PDB entry 1UGY | X-ray diffraction, 2.40 A resolution | chains A and B of the 8 polymer chains in the assembly

Chain A:
Name: Agglutinin alpha chain
Source organism: Artocarpus integer
UniProtKB: P18670 (LECA_ARTIN); numbering as in UniProt (aligned over 1-133)
Chain sequence (133 residues; row label = number of the first residue in the row):
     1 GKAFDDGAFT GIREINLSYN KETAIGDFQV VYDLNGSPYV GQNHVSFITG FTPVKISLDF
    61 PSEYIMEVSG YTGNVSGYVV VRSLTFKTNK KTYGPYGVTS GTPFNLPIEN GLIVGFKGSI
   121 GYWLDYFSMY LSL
Swiss-Prot annotation at these positions:
  - region: Val68 to Asn89 (IgA-binding)
  - glycosylation (N-linked (GlcNAc...) asparagine): Asn43, Asn74
  - natural variant: Met66 (M66D; M66V)
From the paper describing this entry:
  - binding site for alpha-D-galactopyranose: Gly1, Tyr78, Tyr122, Trp123, Asp125
  - binding site for alpha-D-glucopyranose: Tyr78, Tyr122
  - conformationally variable residues (side-chain flip): Tyr122
  - specificity-determining residues: Tyr122 (proposed by the authors, not directly observed)
  - specificity-determining residues: Tyr78, Trp123 (from molecular simulation)

Chain B:
Name: Agglutinin beta-3 chain
Source organism: Artocarpus integer
UniProtKB: P18673 (LEC3_ARTIN); residue numbers follow UniProt; this construct covers 1-20
Chain sequence (20 residues; row label = number of the first residue in the row):
     1 DEQSGISQTV IVGPWGAKSS
Disordered / not traced: 1-2, 19-20
Sequence notes: conflict Ser19 (Val in P18673)

Chain A / chain B interface:
Residue-residue contacts (29; chain A residue first):
  Ala8(A) - Thr9(B)
  Thr72(A) - Gly16(B)
  Val79(A) - Gly16(B)
  Val79(A) - Ala17(B)
  Val81(A) - Trp15(B)
  Phe104(A) - Trp15(B)
  Leu106(A) - Val12(B)  hydrophobic
  Asp125(A) - Gly16(B)
  Asp125(A) - Ala17(B)  hydrogen bond (backbone-backbone)
  Tyr126(A) - Pro14(B)  hydrophobic
  Tyr126(A) - Trp15(B)
  Tyr126(A) - Gly16(B)
  Tyr126(A) - Ala17(B)
  Phe127(A) - Pro14(B)
  Phe127(A) - Trp15(B)  hydrogen bond (backbone-backbone)
  Ser128(A) - Ile11(B)
  Ser128(A) - Val12(B)
  Ser128(A) - Gly13(B)
  Ser128(A) - Pro14(B)
  Met129(A) - Val10(B)
  Met129(A) - Ile11(B)
  Met129(A) - Val12(B)  hydrogen bond (backbone-backbone)
  Met129(A) - Trp15(B)  hydrophobic
  Tyr130(A) - Thr9(B)
  Tyr130(A) - Val10(B)
  Tyr130(A) - Ile11(B)  hydrophobic
  Leu131(A) - Thr9(B)
  Leu131(A) - Val10(B)  hydrogen bond (backbone-backbone)
  Leu131(A) - Val12(B)  hydrophobic
Also at the interface, not in a pair above, chain A (15 interface residues in all): Lys117, Ser132

Overview:
15 residues of chain A and 9 residues of chain B are in contact; the contacts include 4 hydrogen bonds. The
backbones hydrogen-bond at Asp125(A)-Ala17(B), Phe127(A)-Trp15(B) and Met129(A)-Val12(B). The paper reports a
binding site for alpha-D-galactopyranose at Gly1(A), Tyr78(A) and Tyr122(A) among others; a binding site for
alpha-D-glucopyranose at Tyr78(A) and Tyr122(A).
Chain A is Agglutinin alpha chain and chain B is Agglutinin beta-3 chain, both from Artocarpus integer; the
structure, Crystal structure of jacalin- mellibiose (Gal-alpha(1-6)-Glc) complex, was determined by X-ray
diffraction, deposited together with 1UGW, 1UGX, 1UH0 and 1UH1.
